PDB entry 4QZ6 | X-ray diffraction, 2.90 A resolution | chains Q and R of the 28 polymer chains in the assembly

[Chain Q]
Molecule: Proteasome subunit alpha type-4
Organism: Saccharomyces cerevisiae
Notes: EC 3.4.25.1
Reference sequence: P40303 (PSA4_YEAST); residues -1 to 252 here correspond to UniProt positions 1-254 (UniProt number = residue number + 2)
Chain sequence (254 residues; row label = number of the first residue in the row; numbers below 1 keep their minus sign (Met-1 is residue -1)):
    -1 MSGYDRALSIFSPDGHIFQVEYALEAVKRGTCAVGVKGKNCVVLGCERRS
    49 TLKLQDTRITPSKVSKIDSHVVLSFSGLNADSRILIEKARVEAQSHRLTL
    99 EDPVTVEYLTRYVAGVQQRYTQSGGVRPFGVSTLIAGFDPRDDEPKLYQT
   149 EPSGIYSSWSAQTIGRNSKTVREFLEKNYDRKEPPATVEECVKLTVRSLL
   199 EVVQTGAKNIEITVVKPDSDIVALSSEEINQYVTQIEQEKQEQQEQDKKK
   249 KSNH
Unresolved in the structure: -1 to 0, 241-252
Swiss-Prot annotation at these positions:
  - modified residue: Thr58 (Phosphothreonine)

[Chain R]
Molecule: Proteasome subunit alpha type-5
Organism: Saccharomyces cerevisiae
Notes: EC 3.4.25.1
Reference sequence: P32379 (PSA5_YEAST); residues -7 to 252 here correspond to UniProt positions 1-260 (UniProt number = residue number + 8)
Chain sequence (260 residues; each row starts with the number of its first residue; numbers below 1 keep their minus sign (Met-7 is residue -7)):
    -7 MFLTRSEYDRGVSTFSPEGRLFQVEYSLEAIKLGSTAIGIATKEGVVLGV
    43 EKRATSPLLESDSIEKIVEIDRHIGCAMSGLTADARSMIEHARTAAVTHN
    93 LYYDEDINVESLTQSVCDLALRFGEGASGEERLMSRPFGVALLIAGHDAD
   143 DGYQLFHAEPSGTFYRYNAKAIGSGSEGAQAELLNEWHSSLTLKEAELLV
   193 LKILKQVMEEKLDENNAQLSCITKQDGFKIYDNEKTAELIKELKEKEAAE
   243 SPEEADVEMS
Unresolved in the structure: -7 to 0, 118-124, 243-252

[How chain Q and chain R interact]
Pairs across the interface - 65 pairs, chain Q then chain R:
  Asp3(Q) - Glu117(R)
  Arg4(Q) - Asp1(R)  salt bridge
  Arg4(Q) - Glu117(R)
  Ala5(Q) - Val4(R)  hydrophobic
  Ala5(Q) - Glu117(R)  hydrogen bond (backbone-side chain)
  Ala5(Q) - Ser127(R)
  Ser7(Q) - Ser127(R)
  Ser7(Q) - Arg128(R)
  Ile8(Q) - Asp1(R)
  Ile8(Q) - Gln15(R)
  Phe9(Q) - Gln15(R)
  Phe9(Q) - Tyr18(R)  hydrophobic
  Phe9(Q) - Ser19(R)
  Phe9(Q) - Ala22(R)  hydrophobic
  Phe9(Q) - Leu73(R)  hydrophobic
  Phe9(Q) - Arg128(R)
  Phe9(Q) - Pro129(R)
  Phe9(Q) - Gly131(R)
  Ser10(Q) - Tyr18(R)
  Pro11(Q) - Tyr18(R)  hydrophobic
  Pro11(Q) - Glu21(R)
  Asp12(Q) - Glu21(R)
  Gly13(Q) - Tyr18(R)
  Gly13(Q) - Glu21(R)
  Gly13(Q) - Ala22(R)
  His14(Q) - Leu25(R)
  Ile15(Q) - Leu73(R)  hydrophobic
  Ile15(Q) - Arg128(R)
  Lys35(Q) - Glu52(R)  salt bridge
  Gln116(Q) - Ala75(R)
  Gln116(Q) - Asp76(R)
  Gln116(Q) - Arg128(R)
  Thr119(Q) - Arg128(R)  hydrogen bond (backbone-side chain)
  Gln120(Q) - Met126(R)
  Gln120(Q) - Ser127(R)  hydrogen bond (backbone-backbone)
  Gln120(Q) - Arg128(R)
  Gln120(Q) - Phe130(R)
  Ser121(Q) - Ser127(R)
  Gly122(Q) - Ser127(R)
  Ser151(Q) - Ala75(R)
  Gly152(Q) - Ala75(R)
  Ile153(Q) - Thr74(R)
  Ile153(Q) - Ala75(R)
  Ser155(Q) - Leu51(R)
  Ser155(Q) - Ser55(R)
  Ser156(Q) - Leu51(R)
  Ser156(Q) - Glu52(R)  hydrogen bond (backbone-backbone)
  Ser156(Q) - Ser55(R)  hydrogen bond (backbone-side chain)
  Trp157(Q) - Thr47(R)
  Trp157(Q) - Ser48(R)
  Trp157(Q) - Leu50(R)
  Trp157(Q) - Leu51(R)
  Trp157(Q) - Glu52(R)
  Ser158(Q) - Leu50(R)  hydrogen bond (backbone-backbone)
  Ser158(Q) - Glu52(R)  hydrogen bond
  Ala159(Q) - Leu50(R)
  Leu173(Q) - Leu50(R)  hydrophobic
  Glu174(Q) - Ser48(R)  hydrogen bond
  Glu174(Q) - Pro49(R)
  Glu174(Q) - Leu50(R)
  Tyr177(Q) - Leu50(R)  hydrophobic
  Arg179(Q) - Pro49(R)  hydrogen bond (side chain-backbone)
  Arg179(Q) - Leu50(R)
  Arg179(Q) - Leu51(R)  hydrogen bond (side chain-backbone)
  Arg179(Q) - Glu52(R)
Also at the interface, not in a pair above, chain Q (32 interface residues in all): Tyr154, Arg170
Also at the interface, not in a pair above, chain R (29 interface residues in all): Ser53, Glu57, Ser79

[In short]
32 residues of chain Q and 29 residues of chain R are in contact, with 10 hydrogen bonds and 2 salt bridges.
Among the polar pairs are Arg4(Q)-Asp1(R), Lys35(Q)-Glu52(R) and Ala5(Q)-Glu117(R).
Chain Q is Proteasome subunit alpha type-4 and chain R is Proteasome subunit alpha type-5, both from
Saccharomyces cerevisiae; the structure, yCP beta5-A49T-A50V double mutant in complex with the epoxyketone
inhibitor ONX 0914, was determined by X-ray diffraction (same publication as 4QUX, 4QUY, 4QV0, 4QV1, 4QV3,
4QV4 and 42 further entries).
